PDB entry 8HC7 | electron microscopy, 4.54 A resolution (low resolution: residue-level contacts below are approximate; hydrogen-bond / salt-bridge calls are withheld) | chains C and H of the 4 polymer chains in the assembly

[Chain C]
Name: Spike protein S1
Organism: Severe acute respiratory syndrome coronavirus 2
Reference sequence: P0DTC2 (SPIKE_SARS2); aligned to UniProt positions 14-526 over residues 14-526
Amino-acid sequence (510 residues; each row starts with the number of its first residue; note: 9 numbers in that range are skipped by the numbering (no residue carries them; nothing is unmodelled there); a row labelled like 210A-210F holds insertion residues (210A, then the next letters in order)):
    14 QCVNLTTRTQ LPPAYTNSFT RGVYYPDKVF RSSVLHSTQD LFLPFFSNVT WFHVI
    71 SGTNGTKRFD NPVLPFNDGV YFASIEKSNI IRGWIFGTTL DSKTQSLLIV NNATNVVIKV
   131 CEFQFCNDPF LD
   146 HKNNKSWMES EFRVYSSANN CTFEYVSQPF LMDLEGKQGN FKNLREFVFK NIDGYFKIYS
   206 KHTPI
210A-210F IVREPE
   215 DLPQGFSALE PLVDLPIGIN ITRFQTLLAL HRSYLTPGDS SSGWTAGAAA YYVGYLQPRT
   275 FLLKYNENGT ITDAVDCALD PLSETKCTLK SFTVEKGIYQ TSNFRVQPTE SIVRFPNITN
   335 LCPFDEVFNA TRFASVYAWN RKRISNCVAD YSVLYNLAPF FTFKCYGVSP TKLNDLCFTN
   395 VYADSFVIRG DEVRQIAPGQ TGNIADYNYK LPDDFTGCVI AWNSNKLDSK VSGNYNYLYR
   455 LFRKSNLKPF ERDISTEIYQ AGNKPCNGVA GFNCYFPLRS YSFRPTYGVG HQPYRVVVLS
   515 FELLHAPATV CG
Disordered / not traced: 71-76, 146-152, 177-184, 210A-210F, 248-256, 290-333
Disulfide bonds: Cys15-Cys136, Cys131-Cys166, Cys336-Cys361, Cys379-Cys432, Cys391-Cys525, Cys480-Cys488
Covalent attachments: N-acetylglucosamine (NAG) linked to Asn61, Asn122, Asn165, Asn234, Asn282, Asn343
Sequence notes: variant Val67 (Ala in P0DTC2), Ile95 (Thr in P0DTC2), Asp142 (Tyr145 in P0DTC2), Arg210C (Asn211 in P0DTC2), Glu210D (Leu212 in P0DTC2), Pro210E (Val213 in P0DTC2), Glu210F (Arg214 in P0DTC2), Asp339 (Gly in P0DTC2), Leu371 (Ser in P0DTC2), Pro373 (Ser in P0DTC2), Phe375 (Ser in P0DTC2), Asn417 (Lys in P0DTC2), Lys440 (Asn in P0DTC2), Ser446 (Gly in P0DTC2), Asn477 (Ser in P0DTC2), Lys478 (Thr in P0DTC2), Ala484 (Glu in P0DTC2), Arg493 (Gln in P0DTC2), Ser496 (Gly in P0DTC2), Arg498 (Gln in P0DTC2), Tyr501 (Asn in P0DTC2), His505 (Tyr in P0DTC2); insertion (210A-210B)
UniProt features mapped onto this chain:
  - region: Asn280 to Cys301 (Putative superantigen), Arg403 to Asp405 (Integrin-binding motif), Asn448 to Phe456 (Immunodominant HLA epitope recognized by the CD8+)
  - glycosylation: Asn17 (N-linked (GlcNAc...) (complex) asparagine), Asn61 (N-linked (GlcNAc...) (hybrid) asparagine), Asn74 (N-linked (GlcNAc...) (complex) asparagine), Asn122 (N-linked (GlcNAc...) (hybrid) asparagine), Asn149 (N-linked (GlcNAc...) (complex) asparagine), Asn165 (N-linked (GlcNAc...) (complex) asparagine), Asn234 (N-linked (GlcNAc...) (high mannose) asparagine), Asn282 (N-linked (GlcNAc...) (complex) asparagine), Thr323 (O-linked (GalNAc) threonine), Ser325 (O-linked (HexNAc...) serine), Asn331 (N-linked (GlcNAc...) (complex) asparagine), Asn343 (N-linked (GlcNAc...) (complex) asparagine)

[Chain H]
Name: Heavy chain variable region of YB9-258
Organism: Homo sapiens
Amino-acid sequence (115 residues; numbered 1 to 115; the number before each row is that of its first residue):
     1 EVQLVESGGG LIQPGGSLRL SCAASGLTVS SNYMHWVRQA PGKGLEWVSV LYAGGSAFYA
    61 DSVKGRFTIS RNNSKNTLYL QMNSLRAEDT AIYYCARGLG DYLDSWGQGT LVTVS
Disulfide bonds: Cys22-Cys95

[Chain C / chain H interface]
Pairs across the interface - 23 pairs, chain C then chain H:
  Thr415(C) - Phe58(H)
  Gly416(C) - Tyr52(H)
  Gly416(C) - Phe58(H)
  Asn417(C) - Tyr33(H)
  Asn417(C) - Tyr52(H)
  Tyr421(C) - Tyr33(H)
  Tyr421(C) - Tyr52(H)
  Tyr421(C) - Ala53(H)
  Tyr421(C) - Gly54(H)
  Leu455(C) - Tyr33(H)
  Phe456(C) - Tyr33(H)
  Tyr473(C) - Ser31(H)
  Gln474(C) - Ser31(H)
  Ala475(C) - Leu27(H)
  Ala475(C) - Thr28(H)
  Ala475(C) - Ser31(H)
  Gly476(C) - Gly26(H)
  Phe486(C) - Glu1(H)
  Asn487(C) - Leu27(H)
  Asn487(C) - Arg97(H)
  Tyr489(C) - Leu99(H)
  Arg493(C) - Asp101(H)
  Arg493(C) - Tyr102(H)
Other interface residues (no listed pair), chain C (18 interface residues in all): Asp420, Arg457, Lys458, Asn477
Other interface residues (no listed pair), chain H (18 interface residues in all): Ser30, Asn32, Ser56, Gly100

[Overview]
The chain C/chain H interface involves 18 residues from each chain. N-acetylglucosamine is covalently linked
to Asn61(C), Asn122(C), Asn165(C), Asn234(C), Asn282(C) and Asn343(C).
Chain C is Spike protein S1 (Severe acute respiratory syndrome coronavirus 2) and chain H is Heavy chain
variable region of YB9-258 (Homo sapiens); the structure, SARS-CoV-2 Omicron BA.1 spike trimer (6P) complex
with YB9-258 Fab, focused refinement of RBD-dimer region, was determined by electron microscopy together with
8HC2, 8HC3, 8HC6, 8HC8, 8HC9, 8HCA and 8HCB from the same study.
